3DFP - chains C and D of the 4 polymer chains in the assembly; structure by X-ray diffraction, 2.05 A resolution.

# Chain C (and D)
Molecule: Fructose-bisphosphate aldolase A
Organism: Oryctolagus cuniculus
Notes: EC 4.1.2.13; chain D of this document is another copy of the same molecule, construct and numbering; everything in this record applies to it too
UniProt: P00883 (ALDOA_RABIT); residues 1-363 here correspond to UniProt positions 2-364 (UniProt number = residue number + 1)
Amino-acid sequence (363 residues; row label = number of the first residue in the row):
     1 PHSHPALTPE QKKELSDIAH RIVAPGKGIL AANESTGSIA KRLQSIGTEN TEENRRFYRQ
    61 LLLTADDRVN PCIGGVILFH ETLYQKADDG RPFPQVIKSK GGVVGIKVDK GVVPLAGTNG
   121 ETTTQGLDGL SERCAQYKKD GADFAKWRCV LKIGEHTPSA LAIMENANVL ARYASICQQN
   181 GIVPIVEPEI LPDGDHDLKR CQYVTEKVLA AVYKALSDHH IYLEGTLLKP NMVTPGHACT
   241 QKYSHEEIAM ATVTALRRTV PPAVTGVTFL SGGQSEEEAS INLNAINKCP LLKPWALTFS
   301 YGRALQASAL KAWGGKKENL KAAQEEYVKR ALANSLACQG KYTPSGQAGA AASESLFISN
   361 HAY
Not modelled in the structure: 348-358 (chain D: 363)
Sequence notes: engineered mutation Asn-33 (Asp34 in P00883)
Swiss-Prot annotation at these positions:
  - active site: Glu-187 (Proton acceptor), Lys-229 (Schiff-base intermediate with dihydroxyacetone-P)
  - binding site (beta-D-fructose 1,6-bisphosphate): Arg-42, Ser-271 to Gly-273, Ser-300, Arg-303
  - site: Cys-72 (Essential for substrate cleavage), Lys-107 (Essential for substrate cleavage), Lys-146 (Alkylation inactivates the enzyme), His-361 (Alkylation inactivates the enzyme), Tyr-363 (Necessary for preference for fructose 1,6-bisphosphate over fructose 1-phosphate)
  - modified residue: Thr-8 (Phosphothreonine), Ser-35 (Phosphoserine), Ser-38 (Phosphoserine), Lys-41 (N6-acetyllysine), Ser-45 (Phosphoserine), Lys-98 (N6-(2-hydroxyisobutyryl)lysine), Lys-107 (N6-acetyllysine), Lys-110 (N6-acetyllysine), Ser-131 (Phosphoserine), Lys-146 (N6-(2-hydroxyisobutyryl)lysine), Ser-271 (Phosphoserine), Lys-311 (N6-malonyllysine), Lys-329 (N6-acetyllysine), Asn-360 (Deamidated asparagine)
  - cross-link: Lys-41 (Glycyl lysine isopeptide (Lys-Gly) (interchain with G-Cter in SUMO1))

# Interface between chain C and chain D
Pairs across the interface (51):
  His-2(C) / His-156(D)
  His-4(C) / Gly-117(D)
  His-4(C) / Thr-118(D)
  His-4(C) / Asn-119(D)
  His-4(C) / His-156(D)
  Ala-6(C) / Ala-116(D)
  Ala-6(C) / Gly-117(D)
  Val-113(C) / Arg-172(D)
  Leu-115(C) / Arg-172(D)
  Ala-116(C) / Ser-175(D)
  Ala-116(C) / Gln-179(D)
  Ala-116(C) / His-220(D)
  Gly-117(C) / His-4(D)
  Gly-117(C) / Ala-6(D)
  Gly-117(C) / His-220(D)
  Thr-118(C) / His-4(D)
  Asn-119(C) / His-4(D)
  Thr-123(C) / Arg-172(D)
  Gln-125(C) / Asp-128(D)
  Gln-125(C) / Gly-129(D)
  Gly-126(C) / Asp-128(D)  hydrogen bond (backbone-side chain)
  Leu-127(C) / Asp-128(D)  hydrogen bond (backbone-side chain)
  Asp-128(C) / Lys-110(D)  salt bridge
  Asp-128(C) / Gln-125(D)
  Asp-128(C) / Gly-126(D)  hydrogen bond (side chain-backbone)
  Asp-128(C) / Leu-127(D)  hydrogen bond (side chain-backbone)
  Asp-128(C) / Asp-128(D)  hydrogen bond (side chain-backbone)
  Gly-129(C) / Gln-125(D)  hydrogen bond (backbone-side chain)
  His-156(C) / His-2(D)
  His-156(C) / His-4(D)
  Leu-161(C) / Asp-218(D)
  Leu-161(C) / His-219(D)
  Leu-161(C) / His-220(D)
  Met-164(C) / Asn-168(D)
  Glu-165(C) / Asn-168(D)  hydrogen bond
  Glu-165(C) / Arg-172(D)  salt bridge
  Asn-168(C) / Met-164(D)
  Asn-168(C) / Glu-165(D)  hydrogen bond
  Asn-168(C) / Asn-168(D)
  Arg-172(C) / Val-113(D)
  Arg-172(C) / Leu-115(D)
  Arg-172(C) / Thr-123(D)
  Arg-172(C) / Glu-165(D)
  Ser-175(C) / Ala-116(D)
  Gln-179(C) / Ala-116(D)
  Asp-218(C) / Leu-161(D)
  Asp-218(C) / Met-164(D)
  His-219(C) / Leu-161(D)
  His-220(C) / Ala-116(D)
  His-220(C) / Gly-117(D)
  His-220(C) / Leu-161(D)
Other interface residues (no listed pair), chain C (27 interface residues in all): Lys-110

# Overview
Chain C and chain D each contribute 27 residues to their interface, with 8 hydrogen bonds and 2 salt bridges.
Polar pairs include Asp-128(C)/Lys-110(D), Glu-165(C)/Arg-172(D) and Gly-126(C)/Asp-128(D). Curated annotation
(UniProt) lists active-site residues Glu-187(C) and Lys-229(C) and 6 beta-D-fructose 1,6-bisphosphate-binding
residues on chain C.
Both chains are Fructose-bisphosphate aldolase A (Oryctolagus cuniculus). Entry 3DFP (Phosphate ions in D33N
mutant fructose-1,6-bisphosphate aldolase from rabbit muscle) was determined by X-ray diffraction together
with 3DFN, 3DFO, 3DFQ, 3DFS and 3DFT from the same study.
